1PRL - chains C and A; structure by solution NMR.

[Chain C]
Protein: C-src tyrosine kinase SH3 domain
Source organism: Gallus gallus
UniProtKB: P00523 (SRC_CHICK); residues 1-64 here correspond to UniProt positions 76-139 (UniProt number = residue number + 75)
Sequence (64 residues; numbered 1 to 64; the number before each row is that of its first residue):
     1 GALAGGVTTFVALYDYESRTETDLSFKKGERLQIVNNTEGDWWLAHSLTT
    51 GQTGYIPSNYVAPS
Disordered / not traced: 1-8

[Chain A]
Protein: Proline-rich ligand PLR1 (AFAPPLPRR)
Sequence (9 residues; numbered 71 to 79; the number before each row is that of its first residue):
    71 AFAPPLPRR

[How chain C and chain A interact]
Contacting residue pairs - 10 pairs, chain C then chain A:
  Y16(C) - L76(A)
  D23(C) - R79(A)
  D41(C) - P77(A)
  W42(C) - L76(A)
  W42(C) - R79(A)
  P57(C) - L76(A)
  N59(C) - P74(A)
  Y60(C) - P74(A)
  Y60(C) - P75(A)
  Y60(C) - L76(A)
Other interface residues (no listed pair), chain C (9 interface residues in all): E17, Y55
Other interface residues (no listed pair), chain A (6 interface residues in all): A73

[Summary]
9 residues of chain C and 6 residues of chain A are in contact.
Here chain C is C-src tyrosine kinase SH3 domain (Gallus gallus) and chain A is Proline-rich ligand PLR1
(AFAPPLPRR). Entry 1PRL (Two binding orientations for peptides to src SH3 domain: development of a general
model for SH3-ligand ...) was determined by solution NMR (same publication as 1PRM, 1RLP and 1RLQ).
